PDB entry 6RUI | electron microscopy, 2.70 A resolution | chains T and B of the 20 polymer chains in the assembly

[Chain T]
Molecule: Template strand
From: synthetic construct
Sequence (70 nucleotides; row label = number of the first residue in the row):
     1 GTCTTCAACT GCTTTCGCAT GAAGTACCTC CCAACTACTT TTCCTCACAC TTGTACTCCA
    61 TGACTAAACC
Disordered / not traced: 1-3, 20-28, 61-70

[Chain B]
Name: DNA-directed RNA polymerase I subunit RPA135
From: Saccharomyces cerevisiae
Notes: EC 2.7.7.6
Reference sequence: P22138 (RPA2_YEAST); residue numbers follow UniProt; this construct covers 1-1203
Chain sequence (1203 residues; numbered 1 to 1203; the number before each row is that of its first residue):
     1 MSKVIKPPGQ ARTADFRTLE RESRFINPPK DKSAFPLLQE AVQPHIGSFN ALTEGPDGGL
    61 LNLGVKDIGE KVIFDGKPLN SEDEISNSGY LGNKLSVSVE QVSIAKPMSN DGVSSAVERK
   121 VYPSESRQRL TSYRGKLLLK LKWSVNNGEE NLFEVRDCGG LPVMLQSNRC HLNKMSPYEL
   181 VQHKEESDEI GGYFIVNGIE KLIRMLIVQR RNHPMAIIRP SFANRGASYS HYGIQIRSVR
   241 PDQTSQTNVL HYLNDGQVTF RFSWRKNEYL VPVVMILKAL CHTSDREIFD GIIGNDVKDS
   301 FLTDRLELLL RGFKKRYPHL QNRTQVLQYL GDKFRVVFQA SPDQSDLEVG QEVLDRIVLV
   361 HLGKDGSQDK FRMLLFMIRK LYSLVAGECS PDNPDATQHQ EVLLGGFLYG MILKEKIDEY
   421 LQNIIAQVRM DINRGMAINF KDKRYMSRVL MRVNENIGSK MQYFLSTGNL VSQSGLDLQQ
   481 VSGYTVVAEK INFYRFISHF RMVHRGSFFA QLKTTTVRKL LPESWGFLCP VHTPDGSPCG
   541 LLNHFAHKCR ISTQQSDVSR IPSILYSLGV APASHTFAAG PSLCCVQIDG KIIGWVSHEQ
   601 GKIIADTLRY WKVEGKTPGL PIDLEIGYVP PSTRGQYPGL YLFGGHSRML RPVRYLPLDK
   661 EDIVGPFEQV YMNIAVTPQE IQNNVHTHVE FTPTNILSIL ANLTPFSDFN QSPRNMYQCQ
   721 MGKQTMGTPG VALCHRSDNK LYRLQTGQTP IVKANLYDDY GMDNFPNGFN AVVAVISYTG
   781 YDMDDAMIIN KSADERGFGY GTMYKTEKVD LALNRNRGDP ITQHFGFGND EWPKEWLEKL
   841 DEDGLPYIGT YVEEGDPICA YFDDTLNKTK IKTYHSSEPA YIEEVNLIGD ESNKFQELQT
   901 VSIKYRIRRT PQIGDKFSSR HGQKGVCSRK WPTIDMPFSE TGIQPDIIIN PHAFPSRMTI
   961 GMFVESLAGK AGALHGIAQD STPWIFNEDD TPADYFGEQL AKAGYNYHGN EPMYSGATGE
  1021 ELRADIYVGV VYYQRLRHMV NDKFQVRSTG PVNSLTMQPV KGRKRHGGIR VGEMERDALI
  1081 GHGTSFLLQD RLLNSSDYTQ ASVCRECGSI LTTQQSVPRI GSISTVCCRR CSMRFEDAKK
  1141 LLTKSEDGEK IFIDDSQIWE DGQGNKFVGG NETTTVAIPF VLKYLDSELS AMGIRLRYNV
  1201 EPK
Disordered / not traced: 1-11, 112-116, 1141-1147
Swiss-Prot annotation at these positions:
  - zinc finger: Cys-1104 to Cys-1131 (C4-type)
  - modified residue: Ser-2 (N-acetylserine), Ser-81 (Phosphoserine), Ser-1156 (Phosphoserine)

[Chain T / chain B interface]
Pairs across the interface (4):
  DT15(T) / Met-1074(B)  phosphate contact
  DG17(T) / Lys-1061(B)  phosphate contact
  DC18(T) / Arg-1063(B)  salt bridge to the phosphate
  DA34(T) / Lys-894(B)  salt bridge to the phosphate
Other interface residues (no listed pair), chain T (7 interface residues in all): DC16, DC32, DA33
Other interface residues (no listed pair), chain B (10 interface residues in all): Gly-818, Phe-895, Gln-896, Asp-1042, Gln-1045, Arg-1070

[In short]
Chain T and chain B form an interface of 7 and 10 residues respectively; the contacts include 2 salt bridges.
Polar contacts include DC18(T)/Arg-1063(B) and DA34(T)/Lys-894(B).
Chain T is Template strand (synthetic construct) and chain B is DNA-directed RNA polymerase I subunit RPA135
(Saccharomyces cerevisiae); the structure, RNA Polymerase I Pre-initiation complex DNA opening intermediate 2,
was determined by electron microscopy (same publication as 6RQH, 6RQL, 6RQT, 6RRD, 6RUO and 6RWE).
